PDB entry 6C4L | X-ray diffraction, 2.00 A resolution | chain C

== Chain C ==
Name: Yersinopine dehydrogenase
Source organism: Yersinia pestis
UniProt: Q8CKU7 (Q8CKU7_YERPE); residues 1-456 here correspond to UniProt positions 11-466 (UniProt number = residue number + 10)
Sequence (474 residues; row label = number of the first residue in the row; numbers below 1 keep their minus sign (His-17 is residue -17)):
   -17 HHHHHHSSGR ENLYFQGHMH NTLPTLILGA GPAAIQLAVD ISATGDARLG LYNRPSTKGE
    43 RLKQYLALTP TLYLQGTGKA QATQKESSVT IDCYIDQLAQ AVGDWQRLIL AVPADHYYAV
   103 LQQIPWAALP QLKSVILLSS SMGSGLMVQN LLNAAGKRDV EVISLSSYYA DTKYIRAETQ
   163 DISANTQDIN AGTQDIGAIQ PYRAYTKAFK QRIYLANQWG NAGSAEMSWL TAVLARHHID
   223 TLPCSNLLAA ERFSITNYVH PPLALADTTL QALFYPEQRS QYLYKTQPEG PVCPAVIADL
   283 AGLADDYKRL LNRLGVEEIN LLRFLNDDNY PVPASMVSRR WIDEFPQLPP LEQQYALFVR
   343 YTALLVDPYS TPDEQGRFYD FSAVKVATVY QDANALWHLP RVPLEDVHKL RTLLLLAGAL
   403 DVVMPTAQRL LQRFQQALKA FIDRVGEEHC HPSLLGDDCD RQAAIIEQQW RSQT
Unresolved in the structure: -17 to -1, 158-181, 349-360
Differences from the reference sequence: expression tag (-17 to 0)
What the authors report for this chain:
  - contacts within the chain: His242-Asp388 (hydrogen bond)
  - specificity-determining residues: Asp153 (proposed by the authors, not directly observed)
  - catalytic residues: His242, Arg383, Asp388 (proposed by the authors, not directly observed)

== Overview ==
From the paper: catalytic residues His242, Arg383 and Asp388; the specificity determinant Asp153.
Chain C is Yersinopine dehydrogenase (Yersinia pestis); the structure, Yersinopine dehydrogenase (YpODH) -
Apo, was determined by X-ray diffraction together with 6C4M, 6C4N, 6C4R and 6C4T from the same study.
